3PML - chains A and C of the 4 polymer chains in the assembly; structure by X-ray diffraction, 2.60 A resolution.

[Chain A]
Protein: DNA polymerase lambda
Source organism: Homo sapiens
Notes: EC 2.7.7.7, 4.2.99.-
UniProt: Q9UGP5 (DPOLL_HUMAN); residue numbers follow UniProt; this construct covers 242-464, 470-575
Amino-acid sequence (329 residues; row label = number of the first residue in the row; note: 5 numbers in that range are skipped by the numbering (no residue carries them; nothing is unmodelled there)):
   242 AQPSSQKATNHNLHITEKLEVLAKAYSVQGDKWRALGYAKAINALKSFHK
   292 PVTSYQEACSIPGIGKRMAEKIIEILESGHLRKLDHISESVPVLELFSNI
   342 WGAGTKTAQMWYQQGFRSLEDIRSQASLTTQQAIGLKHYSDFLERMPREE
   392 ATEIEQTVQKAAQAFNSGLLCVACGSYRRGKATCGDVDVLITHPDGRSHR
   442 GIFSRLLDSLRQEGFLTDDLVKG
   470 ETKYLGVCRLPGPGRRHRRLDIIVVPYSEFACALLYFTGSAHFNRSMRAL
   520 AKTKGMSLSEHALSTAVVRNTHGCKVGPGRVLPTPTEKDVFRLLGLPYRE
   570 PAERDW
Not modelled in the structure: 242-248
Ion coordination: Na+: Ser339, Ile341, Ala344 (shared with 1 residue of chain H); Mg2+ site 1: Asp427, Asp429 (together with 1GC); Mg2+ site 2: Asp427, Asp429, Asp490 (together with 1GC) (shared with 1 residue of chain H)
Residues lining bound ligands: 1GC (2'-deoxy-5'-O-[(R)-hydroxy{[(S)-hydroxy(phosphonooxy)phosphoryl]methyl}phosphoryl]guanosine): Arg386, Gly416, Ser417, Arg420, Cys425, Gly426, Asp427, Asp429, Tyr505, Phe506, Thr507, Gly508, Ser509, Ala510, Asn513, Arg517

[Chain C]
Molecule: 11-nt DNA strand
Sequence (11 nucleotides; row label = number of the first residue in the row):
     1 CGGCTGTACTG

[Chain A / chain C interface]
Pairs across the interface (23; chain A residue first):
  Trp274(A) with DC4(C), stacking on the base
  Thr371(A) with DG11(C), phosphate contact
  Gln372(A) with DT10(C), sugar contact
  Val462(A) with DC9(C), sugar contact; DT10(C), phosphate contact
  Lys463(A) with DC9(C), phosphate contact; DT10(C), hydrogen bond to the phosphate
  Gly464(A) with DC9(C), sugar contact
  Lys472(A) with DA8(C), hydrogen bond to the sugar; DC9(C), phosphate contact
  Tyr505(A) with DG6(C), base contact
  Arg514(A) with DT5(C), salt bridge to the phosphate
  Arg517(A) with DT5(C), hydrogen bond to the base; DG6(C), hydrogen bond to the sugar
  Lys521(A) with DC4(C), salt bridge to the phosphate; DT5(C), phosphate contact; DG6(C), salt bridge to the phosphate
  Leu527(A) with DG6(C), sugar contact
  Ser528(A) with DG6(C), phosphate contact; DT7(C), sugar contact
  Glu529(A) with DG6(C), base contact; DT7(C), sugar contact
  His530(A) with DA8(C), salt bridge to the phosphate
Interface residues without a listed pair, chain A (19 interface residues in all): Leu277, Leu461, Glu470, Ala518
Interface residues without a listed pair, chain C (9 interface residues in all): DG3

[Overview]
Chain A and chain C form an interface of 19 and 9 residues respectively, with 4 hydrogen bonds, 4 salt bridges
and 1 aromatic stacking contact. Among the polar pairs are Arg517(A)-DT5(C), Lys472(A)-DA8(C) and
Arg517(A)-DG6(C). Chain A binds compound 1GC.
Chain A is DNA polymerase lambda (Homo sapiens) and chain C is an 11-nt DNA strand; the structure, crystal
structure of a polymerase lambda variant with a dGTP analog opposite a templating T, was determined by X-ray
diffraction together with 3PMN and 3PNC from the same study.
